3PV3 - chains C and D of the 8 polymer chains in the assembly; structure by X-ray diffraction, 3.10 A resolution.

# Chain C (and D)
Molecule: DegQ
From: Legionella fallonii
Notes: engineered mutation(s): S193A; chain D of this document is another copy of the same molecule, construct and numbering; everything in this record applies to it too
Amino-acid sequence (451 residues; row label = number of the first residue in the row; numbers below 1 keep their minus sign (Met-11 is residue -11)):
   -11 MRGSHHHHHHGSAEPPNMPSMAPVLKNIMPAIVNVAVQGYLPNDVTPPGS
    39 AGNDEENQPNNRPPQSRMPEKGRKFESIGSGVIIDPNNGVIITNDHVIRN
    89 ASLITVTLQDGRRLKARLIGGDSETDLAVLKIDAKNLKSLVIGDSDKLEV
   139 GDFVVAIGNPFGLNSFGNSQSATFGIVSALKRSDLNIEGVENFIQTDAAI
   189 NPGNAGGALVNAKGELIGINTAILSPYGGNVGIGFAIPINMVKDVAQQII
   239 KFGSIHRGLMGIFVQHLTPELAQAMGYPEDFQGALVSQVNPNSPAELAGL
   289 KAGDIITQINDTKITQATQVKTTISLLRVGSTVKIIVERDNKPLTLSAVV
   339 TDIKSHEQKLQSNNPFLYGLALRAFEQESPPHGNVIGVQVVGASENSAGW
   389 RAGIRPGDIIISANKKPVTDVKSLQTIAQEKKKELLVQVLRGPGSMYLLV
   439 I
Not modelled in the structure: -11 to 5, 31-60, 152-156, 171-175, 209-218 (chain D: -11 to 5, 32-60, 153-156, 170-179, 214)
Reported in the primary citation:
  - binding site for Substrate peptide (Poly-Ala): Ile188
  - binding site for Substrate peptide (Poly-Ala): Pro190, Asn192, Thr209, Ile211

# Chain C / chain D interface
Contacting residue pairs (33):
  Glu364(C) - Arg361(D)
  Gln365(C) - Leu360(D)
  Gln365(C) - Arg361(D)
  Gln365(C) - Val379(D)
  Glu366(C) - Leu358(D)
  Glu366(C) - Ala359(D)
  Glu366(C) - Leu360(D)  hydrogen bond (backbone-backbone)
  Pro368(C) - Leu358(D)
  Pro369(C) - Pro279(D)
  His370(C) - Gln276(D)  hydrogen bond
  His370(C) - Pro279(D)
  Lys403(C) - Met263(D)
  Lys403(C) - Gly291(D)
  Glu422(C) - Ala262(D)
  Leu424(C) - Leu259(D)  hydrophobic
  Leu424(C) - Met263(D)  hydrophobic
  Gln426(C) - Ser275(D)  hydrogen bond (side chain-backbone)
  Gln426(C) - Ala290(D)
  Pro431(C) - Gln276(D)  hydrogen bond (backbone-side chain)
  Gly432(C) - Gln276(D)
  Ser433(C) - Ser275(D)  hydrogen bond (backbone-side chain)
  Ser433(C) - Gln276(D)  hydrogen bond
  Met434(C) - Gln253(D)
  Met434(C) - Ser275(D)
  Tyr435(C) - Gln253(D)  hydrogen bond (backbone-side chain)
  Tyr435(C) - Leu273(D)  hydrophobic
  Tyr435(C) - Val274(D)
  Tyr435(C) - Ser275(D)
  Tyr435(C) - Ala290(D)
  Tyr435(C) - Gly291(D)  hydrogen bond (side chain-backbone)
  Leu437(C) - Glu258(D)
  Leu437(C) - Ala262(D)  hydrophobic
  Ile439(C) - Glu258(D)
Also at the interface, not in a pair above, chain C (18 interface residues in all): Gly371
Also at the interface, not in a pair above, chain D (21 interface residues in all): Phe251, Asn278, Asp328, Gln413

# In short
18 residues of chain C face 21 of chain D across their interface, with 8 hydrogen bonds. Polar contacts
include His370(C)-Gln276(D), Gln426(C)-Ser275(D) and Pro431(C)-Gln276(D). From the paper: a binding site for
Substrate peptide (Poly-Ala) at Ile188(C), Pro190(C) and Asn192(C) among others.
Chain C and chain D are both DegQ (Legionella fallonii); the structure, Structure of Legionella fallonii DegQ
(S193A variant), was determined by X-ray diffraction (same publication as 3PV2, 3PV4 and 3PV5).
